PDB entry 5XM9 | X-ray diffraction, 3.05 A resolution | chains A and E of the 4 polymer chains in the assembly

[Chain A]
Molecule: Repair DNA polymerase X
From: African swine fever virus (strain Badajoz 1971 Vero-adapted)
Notes: EC 2.7.7.7
UniProtKB: P42494 (DPOLX_ASFB7); residue numbers follow UniProt; this construct covers 1-174
Sequence (177 residues; row label = number of the first residue in the row; numbers below 1 keep their minus sign (Gly-2 is residue -2)):
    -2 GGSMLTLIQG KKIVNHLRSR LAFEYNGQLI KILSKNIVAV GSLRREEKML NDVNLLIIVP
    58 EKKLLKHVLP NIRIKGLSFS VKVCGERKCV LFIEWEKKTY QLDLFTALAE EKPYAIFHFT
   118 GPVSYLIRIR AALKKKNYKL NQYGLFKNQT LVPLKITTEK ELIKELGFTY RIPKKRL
Disordered / not traced: -2 to 0
Differences from the reference sequence: expression tag (-2 to 0); engineered mutation Asn51 (Asp in P42494)
Curated features (UniProtKB/Swiss-Prot):
  - binding site (Mg(2+)): Asp49, Asp100
  - site: His115 (Stabilizes dGTP in a syn conformation to overcome the Watson-Crick base pairing constraint)
  - mutagenesis: His115 (H115A: Complete loss of MgdGTP binding and dG:dGTP ternary complex formation but not dG:dCTP ternary complex formation; H115D: 18x decreased dG:dGTP misincorporation ...), Arg125 (R125A: Loss of DNA binding affinity. Decreased dG:dGTP misincorporation), Arg127 (R127A: Slower dG:dGTP misincorporation), Arg168 (R168A: Loss of DNA binding affinity. Decreased dGTP misincorporation)

[Chain E]
Molecule: 36-nt DNA strand
Sequence (36 nucleotides; row label = number of the first residue in the row):
     1 TGTAACGCAC TGCCAGCGGC TCGAAATCTC TCTCGT

[Chain A / chain E interface]
Contacting residue pairs - 26 pairs, chain A then chain E:
  Tyr22(A) - DC30(E)  phosphate contact
  Asn23(A) - DC30(E)  sugar contact
  Asn23(A) - DT31(E)  phosphate contact
  His64(A) - DC30(E)  salt bridge to the phosphate
  Val80(A) - DA5(E)  phosphate contact
  Cys81(A) - DA5(E)  hydrogen bond to the phosphate
  Cys81(A) - DC6(E)  hydrogen bond to the phosphate
  Gly82(A) - DA5(E)  hydrogen bond to the phosphate
  Glu83(A) - DA5(E)  hydrogen bond to the phosphate
  Arg84(A) - DA4(E)  phosphate contact
  Arg84(A) - DA5(E)  hydrogen bond to the phosphate
  Lys85(A) - DA4(E)  phosphate contact
  Lys85(A) - DA5(E)  hydrogen bond to the phosphate
  His115(A) - DG2(E)  base contact
  Ile124(A) - DT1(E)  base contact
  Arg127(A) - DT1(E)  hydrogen bond to the base
  Arg127(A) - DG2(E)  hydrogen bond to the sugar
  Lys131(A) - DG2(E)  salt bridge to the phosphate
  Lys136(A) - DG2(E)  phosphate contact
  Lys136(A) - DT3(E)  salt bridge to the phosphate
  Leu137(A) - DG2(E)  sugar contact
  Asn138(A) - DG2(E)  phosphate contact
  Asn138(A) - DT3(E)  hydrogen bond to the phosphate
  Gln139(A) - DT3(E)  sugar contact
  Tyr140(A) - DT3(E)  phosphate contact
  Tyr140(A) - DA4(E)  hydrogen bond to the phosphate
Also at the interface, not in a pair above, chain A (21 interface residues in all): Val120, Ala128, Tyr135

[In short]
21 residues of chain A and 8 residues of chain E are in contact; the contacts include 10 hydrogen bonds and 3
salt bridges. Polar pairs include Arg127(A)-DT1(E), Arg127(A)-DG2(E) and Cys81(A)-DA5(E). UniProt lists
Mg2+-binding residues Asp49(A) and Asp100(A) and 4 mutagenesis sites on chain A.
Here chain A is Repair DNA polymerase X (African swine fever virus (strain Badajoz 1971 Vero-adapted)) and
chain E is a 36-nt DNA strand. Entry 5XM9 (Crystal structure of AsfvPolX in complex with DNA enzyme) was
determined by X-ray diffraction (same publication as 5XM8 and 5XMA).
